1AXC - chains C and E of the 6 polymer chains in the assembly; structure by X-ray diffraction, 2.60 A resolution.

== Chain C (and E) ==
Name: PCNA
Source organism: Homo sapiens
Notes: chain E of this document is another copy of the same molecule, construct and numbering; everything in this record applies to it too
Reference sequence: P12004 (PCNA_HUMAN); residues 1-261 here = UniProt positions 1-261
Amino-acid sequence (261 residues; numbered 1 to 261; the number before each row is that of its first residue):
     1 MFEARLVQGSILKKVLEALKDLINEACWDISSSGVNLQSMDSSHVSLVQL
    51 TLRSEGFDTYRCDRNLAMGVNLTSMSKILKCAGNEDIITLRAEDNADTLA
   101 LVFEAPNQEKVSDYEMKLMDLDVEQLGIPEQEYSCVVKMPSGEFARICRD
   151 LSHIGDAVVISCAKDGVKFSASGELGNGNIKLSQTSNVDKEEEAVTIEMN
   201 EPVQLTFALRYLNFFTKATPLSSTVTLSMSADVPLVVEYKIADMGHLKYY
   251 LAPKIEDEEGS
Not modelled in the structure: 107-108, 186-190, 256-261 (chain E: 189-190, 256-261)
UniProt features mapped onto this chain:
  - DNA-binding region: Arg-61 to Lys-80
  - modified residue: Lys-14 (N6-acetyllysine), Lys-77 (N6-acetyllysine), Lys-80 (N6-acetyllysine), Tyr-211 (Phosphotyrosine), Lys-248 (N6-acetyllysine)
  - cross-link (Glycyl lysine isopeptide (Lys-Gly)): Lys-164 (interchain with G-Cter in SUMO2), Lys-254 (interchain with G-Cter in SUMO2)
  - natural variant: Ser-228 (S228I: In ATLD2)
  - mutagenesis: Lys-13 (K13R: Inhibits acetylation, recruitment to DNA damage sites, inducible ubiquitination and protein degradation, DNA replication and repair synthesis efficiencies, but homotrimer formation, nuclear ...), Lys-14 (K14R: Inhibits acetylation, recruitment to DNA damage sites, inducible ubiquitination and protein degradation, DNA replication and repair synthesis efficiencies, but homotrimer formation, nuclear ...), Lys-20 (K20R: Inhibits acetylation, recruitment to DNA damage sites, inducible ubiquitination and protein degradation, DNA replication and repair synthesis efficiencies, but homotrimer formation, nuclear ...), Met-40 (M40A: Complete loss of interaction with UHRF2), Ser-43 to Val-45 (No effect on POLD3-binding. Impairs binding to ALKBH2), Lys-77 (K77A: Inhibits recruitment to DNA damage sites, but nuclear localization is similar as the wild-type; in association with A-80 ...), Lys-80 (K80A: Inhibits recruitment to DNA damage sites, but nuclear localization is similar as the wild-type; in association with A-77 ...), Gln-125 to Ile-128 (Strong decrease in POLD3-binding. Impairs binding to ALKBH2), Ile-128 (I128A: Complete loss of interaction with UHRF2), Lys-164 (K164R: Abolishes ubiquitination. No effect on interaction with SHPRH), Val-188 to Lys-190 (No effect on POLD3-binding. No effect on ALKBH2-binding), Tyr-211 (Y211F: Alters chromatin-associated PCNA stability and its function in DNA replication and repair), 3 further mutagenesis entries in UniProt

== Chain C / chain E interface ==
Contacting residue pairs - 39 pairs, chain C then chain E:
  Ser-74(C) / Leu-175(E)
  Lys-77(C) / Leu-175(E)
  Ile-78(C) / Ile-154(E)  hydrophobic
  Ile-78(C) / Leu-175(E)  hydrophobic
  Lys-80(C) / Arg-146(E)  hydrogen bond (backbone-side chain)
  Lys-80(C) / Arg-149(E)
  Lys-80(C) / Asp-150(E)
  Cys-81(C) / Arg-146(E)
  Cys-81(C) / Asp-150(E)
  Ala-82(C) / Arg-146(E)  hydrogen bond (backbone-side chain)
  Gly-83(C) / Arg-146(E)
  Glu-109(C) / Lys-181(E)
  Glu-109(C) / Leu-182(E)
  Glu-109(C) / Ser-183(E)  hydrogen bond (backbone-backbone)
  Glu-109(C) / Thr-185(E)
  Lys-110(C) / Glu-143(E)  salt bridge
  Lys-110(C) / Arg-146(E)
  Lys-110(C) / Ile-180(E)
  Lys-110(C) / Lys-181(E)
  Lys-110(C) / Leu-182(E)
  Val-111(C) / Asn-179(E)
  Val-111(C) / Ile-180(E)
  Val-111(C) / Lys-181(E)  hydrogen bond (backbone-backbone)
  Ser-112(C) / Asn-179(E)
  Ser-112(C) / Ile-180(E)
  Asp-113(C) / Asn-177(E)
  Asp-113(C) / Gly-178(E)
  Asp-113(C) / Asn-179(E)  hydrogen bond (backbone-backbone)
  Tyr-114(C) / Ile-154(E)  hydrophobic
  Tyr-114(C) / Asn-177(E)
  Tyr-114(C) / Gly-178(E)
  Tyr-114(C) / Ile-180(E)
  Glu-115(C) / Leu-175(E)
  Glu-115(C) / Gly-176(E)
  Glu-115(C) / Asn-177(E)  hydrogen bond (backbone-backbone)
  Met-116(C) / Leu-175(E)
  Lys-117(C) / Gly-173(E)
  Lys-117(C) / Glu-174(E)  hydrogen bond (side chain-backbone)
  Lys-117(C) / Leu-175(E)  hydrogen bond (backbone-backbone)
Interface residues without a listed pair, chain E (20 interface residues in all): Ile-147, Leu-151, His-153

== In short ==
Chain C and chain E form an interface of 16 and 20 residues respectively, with 8 hydrogen bonds and 1 salt
bridge. Among the polar pairs are Lys-110(C)/Glu-143(E), Lys-80(C)/Arg-146(E) and Ala-82(C)/Arg-146(E). From
UniProt: 23 mutagenesis sites on chain C.
Both chains are PCNA (Homo sapiens). Entry 1AXC (HUMAN PCNA) was determined by X-ray diffraction.
